Entry 3IOF (X-ray diffraction, 1.44 A resolution); this record covers chain A.

# Chain A
Molecule: Beta-lactamase
Organism: Aeromonas hydrophila
Notes: EC 3.5.2.6
Reference sequence: P26918 (BLAB_AERHY); the author numbering skips numbers that UniProt does not, so the offset changes along the chain: 41-60 = UniProt 28-47; 67-100 = UniProt 48-81; 102-106 = UniProt 82-86; 108-131 = UniProt 87-110; 5 more segments
Sequence (227 residues; row label = number of the first residue in the row; note: 40 numbers in that range are skipped by the numbering (no residue carries them; nothing is unmodelled there)):
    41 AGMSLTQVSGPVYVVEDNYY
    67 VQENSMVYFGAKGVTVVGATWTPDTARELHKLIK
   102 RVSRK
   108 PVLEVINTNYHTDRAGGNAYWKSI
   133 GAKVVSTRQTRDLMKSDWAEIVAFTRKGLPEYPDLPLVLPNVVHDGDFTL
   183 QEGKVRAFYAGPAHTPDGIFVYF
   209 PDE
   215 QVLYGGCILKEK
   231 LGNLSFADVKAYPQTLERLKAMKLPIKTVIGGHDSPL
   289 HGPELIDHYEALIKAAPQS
Construct notes: engineered mutation Gly-220 (Asn192 in P26918)
Swiss-Prot annotation at these positions:
  - binding site (Zn(2+)): Asp-120, Cys-221, His-263
  - binding site (substrate): Thr-157, His-196, Lys-224, Asn-233
Bound ions: Zn2+: Asp-120, Cys-221, His-263 (together with 10a)
Small-molecule neighbours: 10a (IFS; bis(1-methylethyl) [2-(sulfanylmethyl)phenyl]phosphonate): Val-67, Trp-87, His-118, Thr-119, Asp-120, Ile-153, Phe-156, Thr-157, Gly-160, Leu-161, His-196, Cys-221, Gly-232, Asn-233, His-263

# In short
Ligands of chain A: 10a. The Zn2+ site is built by Asp-120, Cys-221 and His-263. UniProt lists 3 Zn2+-binding
residues and 4 substrate-binding residues.
Chain A is Beta-lactamase (Aeromonas hydrophila); the structure, Crystal structure of CphA N220G mutant with
inhibitor 10a, was determined by X-ray diffraction together with 2WRS and 3IOG from the same study.
